Entry 5OXV (X-ray diffraction, 6.72 A resolution (low resolution: residue-level contacts below are approximate; hydrogen-bond / salt-bridge calls are withheld)); this record covers chains J and C of the 18 polymer chains in the assembly.

[Chain J]
Molecule: DNA STRAND 1 (601-based sequence model)
Organism: synthetic construct
Sequence (312 nucleotides; numbered -312 to -1; the number before each row is that of its first residue; numbers below 1 keep their minus sign (DC-312 is residue -312)):
  -312 CTGCGCAGGA TGTATATATC TGACACGTGC CTGGAGACTA GGGAGTAATC CCCTTGGCGG
  -252 TTAAAACGCG GGGGACAGCG CGTACGTGCG TTTAAGCGGT GCTAGAGCTG TCTACGACCA
  -192 ATTGAGCGGC CTCGGCACCG GGATTCTCCA GGAGTACTGC ACAGGATGTA TATATCTGAC
  -132 ACGTGCCTGG AGACTAGGGA GTAATCCCCT TGGCGGTTAA AACGCGGGGG ACAGCGCGTA
   -72 CGTGCGTTTA AGCGGTGCTA GAGCTGTCTA CGACCAATTG AGCGGCCTCG GCACCGGGAT
   -12 TCTCCAGGGA GT
Not modelled in the structure: -2 to -1

[Chain C]
Molecule: Histone H2A
Organism: Xenopus laevis
UniProt: Q6AZJ8 (Q6AZJ8_XENLA); residues 0-129 here correspond to UniProt positions 1-130 (UniProt number = residue number + 1)
Chain sequence (130 residues; numbered 0 to 129; the number before each row is that of its first residue; numbering starts at 0):
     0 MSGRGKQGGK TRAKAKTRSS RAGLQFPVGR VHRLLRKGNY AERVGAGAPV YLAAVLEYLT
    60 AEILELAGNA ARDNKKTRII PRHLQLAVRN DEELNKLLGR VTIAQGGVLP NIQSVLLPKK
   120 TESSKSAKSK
Not modelled in the structure: 0-15, 119-129

[How chain J and chain C interact]
Pairs across the interface (15):
  DG-41(J) with Arg42(C); Val43(C); Gly44(C); Ala45(C)
  DA-40(J) with Arg35(C); Arg42(C); Val43(C)
  DG-31(J) with Arg29(C)
  DC-30(J) with Arg29(C)
  DG-22(J) with Thr76(C); Arg77(C)
  DC-21(J) with Lys75(C); Thr76(C); Arg77(C)
  DA-20(J) with Lys75(C)
Other interface residues (no listed pair), chain J (8 interface residues in all): DA-32
Other interface residues (no listed pair), chain C (13 interface residues in all): Thr16, Pro26, His31, Glu41

[In short]
8 residues of chain J face 13 of chain C across their interface.
Chain J is DNA STRAND 1 (601-based sequence model) (synthetic construct) and chain C is Histone H2A (Xenopus
laevis); the structure, Structure of the 4_601_157 tetranucleosome (C2 form), was determined by X-ray
diffraction, deposited together with 5OY7.
